PDB entry 9N5U | electron microscopy, 2.85 A resolution | chains A and C of the 3 polymer chains in the assembly

== Chain A ==
Molecule: NfnA
Organism: Thermococcus sibiricus
UniProtKB: C6A4M3 (C6A4M3_THESM); residues 1-963 here = UniProt positions 1-963
Sequence (963 residues; numbered 1 to 963; the number before each row is that of its first residue):
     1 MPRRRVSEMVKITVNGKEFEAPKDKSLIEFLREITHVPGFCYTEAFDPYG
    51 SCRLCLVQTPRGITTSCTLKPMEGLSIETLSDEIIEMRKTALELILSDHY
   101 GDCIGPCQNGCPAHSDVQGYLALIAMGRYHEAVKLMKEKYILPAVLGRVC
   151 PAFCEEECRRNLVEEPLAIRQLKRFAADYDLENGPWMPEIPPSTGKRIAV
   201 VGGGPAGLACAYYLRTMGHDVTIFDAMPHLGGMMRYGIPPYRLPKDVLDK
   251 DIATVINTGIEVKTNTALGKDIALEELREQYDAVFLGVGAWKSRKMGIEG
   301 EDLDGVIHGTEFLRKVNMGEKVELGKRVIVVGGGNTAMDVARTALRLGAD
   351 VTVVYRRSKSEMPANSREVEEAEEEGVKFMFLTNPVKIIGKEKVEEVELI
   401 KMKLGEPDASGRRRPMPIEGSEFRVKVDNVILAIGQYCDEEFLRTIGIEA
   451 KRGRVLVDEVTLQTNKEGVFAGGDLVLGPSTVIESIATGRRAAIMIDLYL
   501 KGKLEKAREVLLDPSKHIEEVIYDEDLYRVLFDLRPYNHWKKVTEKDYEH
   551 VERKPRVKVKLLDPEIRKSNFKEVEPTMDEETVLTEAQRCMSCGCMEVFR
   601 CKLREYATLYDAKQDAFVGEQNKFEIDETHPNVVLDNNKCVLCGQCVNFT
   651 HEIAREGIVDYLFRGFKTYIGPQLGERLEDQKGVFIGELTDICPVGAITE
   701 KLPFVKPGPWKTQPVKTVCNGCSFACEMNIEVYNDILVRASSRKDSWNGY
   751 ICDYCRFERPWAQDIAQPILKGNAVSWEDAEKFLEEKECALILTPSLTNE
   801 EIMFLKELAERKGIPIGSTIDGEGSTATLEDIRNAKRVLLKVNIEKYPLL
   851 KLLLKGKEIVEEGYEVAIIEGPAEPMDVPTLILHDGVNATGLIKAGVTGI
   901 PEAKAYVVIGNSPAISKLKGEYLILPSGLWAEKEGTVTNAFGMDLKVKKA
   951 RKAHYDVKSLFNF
Not modelled in the structure: 1-9, 963
Ion coordination: 2Fe-2S cluster Fe: C41, C52, C55, C67; 4Fe-4S cluster Fe site 1: H99, C103, C595, C601; 4Fe-4S cluster Fe site 2: C107, C158, C590, C593; 4Fe-4S cluster Fe site 3: C111, C150, C154, K173; 4Fe-4S cluster Fe site 4: C640, C643, C646, C693; 4Fe-4S cluster Fe site 5: C719, C722, C726, C752
Residues lining bound ligands:
  - FAD (flavin-adenine dinucleotide): V149, C150, P151, V201, G202, G203, G204, P205, A206, F224, D225, A226, M227, G232, M233, M234, G237, I238, R242, T266, A267, L268, G287, V288, G289, A290, W291, L313, N335, T336, D339, Q436, F442, G473, D474, L475, S480, T481, V482, S485
  - 2Fe-2S cluster (FES): I28, G39, F40, C41, Y42, Y49, G50, S51, C52, R53, L54, C55, T65, C67
  - 4Fe-4S cluster (SF4), molecule 1: H99, G101, D102, C103, H539, C595, E597, V598, C601, L603, R604, K639, V695, G696
  - 4Fe-4S cluster (SF4), molecule 2: P106, C107, V117, Q118, L121, C158, R159, R160, L167, I169, C590, M591, S592, C593
  - 4Fe-4S cluster (SF4), molecule 3: C111, P112, V117, Y120, Y140, L146, C150, A152, F153, C154, R170, K173, I483
  - 4Fe-4S cluster (SF4), molecule 4: C640, V641, L642, C643, G644, Q645, C646, I670, C693, P694, V695, A697, I698
  - 4Fe-4S cluster (SF4), molecule 5: C719, G721, C722, F724, A725, C726, I751, C752, Y754, C755, P848, L849

== Chain C ==
Molecule: NfnC
Organism: Thermococcus sibiricus
UniProtKB: A0A117L1U2 (A0A117L1U2_9EURY); residues 1-154 here correspond to UniProt positions 3-156 (UniProt number = residue number + 2)
Sequence (154 residues; row label = number of the first residue in the row):
     1 MNIQLEYIYHYEPNPSSLIPLLQKTQETFGYLPKEALEEISRYLKVPLSR
    51 VYGVATFYAQFRFEPLGKYVIKICHGTACHVNGAVNISQAIREEVGIEEG
   101 QTTVDGLITLERVACLGCCSLAPVIMINEKVYGKLTPDKVRKIIRNLKEG
   151 KLNV
Not modelled in the structure: 1-2, 153-154
Ion coordination: 2Fe-2S cluster Fe: C74, C79, C115, C119
Residues lining bound ligands: 2Fe-2S cluster (FES): C74, G76, T77, A78, C79, A114, C115, L116, G117, C118, C119, V124
Reported in the primary citation:
  - 2Fe-2S cluster coordination: C74, C79, C115, C119
  - mutagenesis - F61DEL/R62DEL/F63DEL/E64DEL/P65DEL: abolished expression

== How chain A and chain C interact ==
Residue-residue contacts (17):
  V647(A) - R50(C)
  H651(A) - P47(C)
  H651(A) - S49(C)
  H651(A) - R50(C)
  E652(A) - R50(C)  salt bridge
  G657(A) - S49(C)  hydrogen bond (backbone-side chain)
  D660(A) - S49(C)
  D660(A) - R50(C)  salt bridge
  Y661(A) - G53(C)
  L662(A) - G53(C)
  L662(A) - T56(C)
  F663(A) - T56(C)  hydrogen bond (backbone-side chain)
  R664(A) - F57(C)  hydrogen bond (side chain-backbone)
  R664(A) - A59(C)
  Q673(A) - L48(C)
  Q673(A) - Y52(C)
  L674(A) - Y52(C)  hydrophobic
Also at the interface, not in a pair above, chain A (13 interface residues in all): I658, V659
Also at the interface, not in a pair above, chain C (10 interface residues in all): Y58

== Overview ==
The interface between chain A and chain C involves 13 residues on one side and 10 on the other, with 3
hydrogen bonds and 2 salt bridges. Polar pairs include E652(A)-R50(C), D660(A)-R50(C) and G657(A)-S49(C). From
the paper: F61DEL/R62DEL/F63DEL/E64DEL/P65DEL of chain C abolish expression; 2Fe-2S cluster coordination by
C74(C), C79(C) and C115(C) among others.
Chain A is NfnA and chain C is NfnC, both from Thermococcus sibiricus; the structure, Structure of the
Thermococcus sibiricus NfnABC complex, was determined by electron microscopy (same publication as 9N5V).
